PDB entry 8ISS | electron microscopy, 3.19 A resolution | chains C and D of the 5 polymer chains in the assembly

Chain C:
Protein: tRNA-splicing endonuclease subunit Sen34
From: Homo sapiens
Notes: EC 4.6.1.16
UniProtKB: Q9BSV6 (SEN34_HUMAN); numbering as in UniProt (aligned over 1-310)
Chain sequence (310 residues; each row starts with the number of its first residue):
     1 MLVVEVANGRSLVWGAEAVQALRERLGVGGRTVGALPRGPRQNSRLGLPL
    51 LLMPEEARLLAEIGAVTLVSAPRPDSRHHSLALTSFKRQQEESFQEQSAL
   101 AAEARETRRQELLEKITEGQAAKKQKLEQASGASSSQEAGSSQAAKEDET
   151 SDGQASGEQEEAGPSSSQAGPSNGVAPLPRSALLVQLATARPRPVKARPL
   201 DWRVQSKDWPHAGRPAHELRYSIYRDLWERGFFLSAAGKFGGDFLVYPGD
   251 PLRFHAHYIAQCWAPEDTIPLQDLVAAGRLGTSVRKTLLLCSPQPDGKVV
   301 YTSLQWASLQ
Unresolved in the structure: 127-178, 310
Reported in the primary citation:
  - binding site for the 88-nt RNA strand: Gly30, Arg31, Arg41, Lys239, His255, Arg279, Arg285, Trp306
  - catalytic residues: Tyr247, His255, Lys286

Chain D:
Protein: tRNA-splicing endonuclease subunit Sen54
From: Homo sapiens
UniProtKB: Q7Z6J9 (SEN54_HUMAN); residues 1-526 here = UniProt positions 1-526
Chain sequence (530 residues; row label = number of the first residue in the row; numbers below 1 keep their minus sign (Ser-3 is residue -3)):
    -3 SYWDMEPEPEPAAVEVPAGRVLSARELFAARSRSQKLPQRSHGPKDFLPD
    47 GSAAQAERLRRCREELWQLLAEQRVERLGSLVAAEWRPEEGFVELKSPAG
    97 KFWQTMGFSEQGRQRLHPEEALYLLECGSIHLFHQDLPLSIQEAYQLLLT
   147 DHTVTFLQYQVFSHLKRLGYVVRRFQPSSVLSPYERQLNLDASVQHLEDG
   197 DGKRKRSSSSPRSINKKAKALDNSLQPKSLAASSPPPCSQPSQCPEEKPQ
   247 ESSPMKGPGGPFQLLGSLGPSPGPAREGVGCSWESGRAENGVTGAGKRRW
   297 NFEQISFPNMASDSRHTLLRAPAPELLPANVAGRETDAESWCQKLNQRKE
   347 KLSRREREHHAEAAQFQEDVNADPEVQRCSSWREYKELLQRRQVQRSQRR
   397 APHLWGQPVTPLLSPGQASSPAVVLQHISVLQTTHLPDGGARLLEKSGGL
   447 EIIFDVYQADAVATFRKNNPGKPYARMCISGFDEPVPDLCSLKRLSYQSG
   497 DVPLIFALVDHGDISFYSFRDFTLPQDVGH
Unresolved in the structure: -3 to 5, 174-402, 524-526
Construct notes: expression tag (-3 to 0)
Reported in the primary citation:
  - binding site for the 88-nt RNA strand: Arg27 to Ser48

How chain C and chain D interact:
Contacting residue pairs (148; chain C residue first):
  Val3(C) - Val12(D)  hydrophobic
  Glu5(C) - Val12(D)
  Glu5(C) - Gln138(D)  hydrogen bond
  Arg10(C) - Phe152(D)
  Leu12(C) - Phe152(D)  hydrophobic
  Trp14(C) - Gln138(D)
  Trp14(C) - Tyr141(D)  hydrophobic
  Val19(C) - Trp63(D)
  Gln20(C) - Trp63(D)
  Arg23(C) - Trp63(D)
  Glu24(C) - Trp63(D)
  Arg31(C) - His507(D)
  Arg31(C) - Gly508(D)
  Arg31(C) - Asp509(D)  salt bridge
  Val33(C) - Gln156(D)
  Val33(C) - Gly508(D)
  Gly34(C) - Arg163(D)  hydrogen bond (backbone-side chain)
  Ala35(C) - Arg70(D)  hydrogen bond (backbone-side chain)
  Ala35(C) - Arg163(D)
  Leu36(C) - Leu33(D)  hydrophobic
  Leu36(C) - Leu65(D)  hydrophobic
  Pro37(C) - Glu68(D)
  Pro37(C) - Arg70(D)
  Arg38(C) - Arg29(D)
  Arg38(C) - Ser30(D)  hydrogen bond (side chain-backbone)
  Arg38(C) - Lys32(D)  hydrogen bond (side chain-backbone)
  Arg38(C) - Leu33(D)
  Arg38(C) - Leu65(D)
  Arg38(C) - Glu68(D)  salt bridge
  Pro40(C) - Cys123(D)  hydrophobic
  Pro40(C) - Arg163(D)
  Arg41(C) - Tyr119(D)
  Arg41(C) - Arg163(D)
  Gln42(C) - Leu33(D)
  Asn43(C) - His160(D)  hydrogen bond
  Asn43(C) - Arg163(D)  hydrogen bond
  Asn43(C) - Leu164(D)
  Ser44(C) - Leu33(D)
  Ser44(C) - Arg36(D)
  Arg45(C) - Pro34(D)  hydrogen bond (side chain-backbone)
  Arg45(C) - Leu62(D)
  Arg45(C) - Leu65(D)
  Leu46(C) - Arg163(D)
  Gly47(C) - Leu66(D)
  Leu48(C) - Leu66(D)
  Leu51(C) - Gln156(D)
  Leu51(C) - His507(D)
  Leu51(C) - Gly508(D)
  Met53(C) - His507(D)
  Pro54(C) - His507(D)
  Val69(C) - Val10(D)  hydrophobic
  Val69(C) - Val12(D)  hydrophobic
  Pro72(C) - Gln142(D)  hydrogen bond (backbone-side chain)
  His79(C) - Gln131(D)  hydrogen bond
  Ala82(C) - Leu133(D)  hydrophobic
  Leu83(C) - Gln131(D)
  Leu83(C) - Asp132(D)
  Leu83(C) - Leu133(D)  hydrophobic
  Phe86(C) - Pro134(D)
  Glu96(C) - Ala20(D)
  Gln97(C) - Leu23(D)
  Gln97(C) - Phe24(D)
  Leu100(C) - Ala20(D)  hydrophobic
  Leu100(C) - Arg21(D)
  Leu100(C) - Phe24(D)  hydrophobic
  Ala101(C) - Phe24(D)
  Arg180(C) - Leu74(D)
  Ser181(C) - Arg73(D)  hydrogen bond
  Ser181(C) - Leu74(D)
  Ser181(C) - Gly75(D)
  Ala182(C) - Arg73(D)
  Leu183(C) - Arg73(D)
  Leu183(C) - Leu74(D)  hydrogen bond (backbone-backbone)
  Leu184(C) - Phe24(D)  hydrophobic
  Leu184(C) - Arg27(D)
  Leu184(C) - Val71(D)  hydrophobic
  Leu184(C) - Glu72(D)
  Val185(C) - Val71(D)
  Val185(C) - Glu72(D)  hydrogen bond (backbone-backbone)
  Val185(C) - Leu74(D)  hydrophobic
  Val185(C) - Leu77(D)  hydrophobic
  Gln186(C) - Arg16(D)
  Gln186(C) - Leu18(D)  hydrogen bond (side chain-backbone)
  Gln186(C) - Gln69(D)
  Gln186(C) - Arg70(D)
  Leu187(C) - Arg70(D)  hydrogen bond (backbone-backbone)
  Leu187(C) - Leu121(D)
  Leu187(C) - Gly124(D)
  Leu187(C) - Ile126(D)
  Leu187(C) - His127(D)
  Leu187(C) - Ile137(D)
  Ala188(C) - Ser136(D)
  Ala188(C) - Ile137(D)  hydrogen bond (backbone-backbone)
  Thr189(C) - Gln69(D)
  Thr189(C) - Arg70(D)
  Thr189(C) - Ile137(D)
  Thr189(C) - Gln138(D)
  Ala190(C) - Ser136(D)
  Ala190(C) - Gln138(D)
  Arg191(C) - Ala14(D)
  Arg191(C) - Gly15(D)  hydrogen bond (backbone-backbone)
  Arg191(C) - Ser136(D)
  Arg191(C) - Gln138(D)  hydrogen bond (backbone-side chain)
  Arg191(C) - Glu139(D)
  Arg191(C) - Gln142(D)  hydrogen bond
  Pro192(C) - Ala14(D)
  Arg193(C) - Glu139(D)  salt bridge
  Pro194(C) - Glu11(D)
  Pro194(C) - Val12(D)
  Pro194(C) - Ala14(D)
  Val195(C) - Val10(D)
  Val195(C) - Glu11(D)
  Val195(C) - Val12(D)  hydrogen bond (backbone-backbone)
  Lys196(C) - Ala9(D)
  Lys196(C) - Val10(D)
  Lys196(C) - Glu11(D)
  Ala197(C) - Val10(D)  hydrogen bond (backbone-backbone)
  Arg198(C) - Glu6(D)  salt bridge
  Pro199(C) - Pro7(D)  hydrophobic
  Pro199(C) - Ala8(D)
  Pro199(C) - Val10(D)  hydrophobic
  Arg220(C) - His507(D)  hydrogen bond
  Phe233(C) - Arg59(D)
  Ala236(C) - Asp506(D)
  Ala236(C) - His507(D)
  Gly238(C) - Phe478(D)
  Gly238(C) - Asp506(D)  hydrogen bond (backbone-side chain)
  Lys239(C) - Asp509(D)  salt bridge
  Pro248(C) - Pro45(D)
  Asp250(C) - Leu55(D)
  Asp250(C) - Arg59(D)  salt bridge
  Pro251(C) - Lys41(D)  hydrogen bond (backbone-side chain)
  Leu252(C) - Ser37(D)  hydrogen bond (backbone-side chain)
  Leu252(C) - Lys41(D)
  Arg253(C) - Gly39(D)
  Arg253(C) - Pro40(D)  hydrogen bond (side chain-backbone)
  Arg253(C) - Lys41(D)
  Arg253(C) - Asp42(D)  salt bridge
  Arg253(C) - Arg54(D)
  Arg253(C) - Leu55(D)
  Arg253(C) - Cys58(D)
  Phe254(C) - Asp42(D)
  Phe254(C) - Pro45(D)  hydrophobic
  Phe254(C) - Gln51(D)
  His255(C) - Lys41(D)  hydrogen bond (side chain-backbone)
  His255(C) - Asp42(D)  hydrogen bond (backbone-backbone)
  His257(C) - Phe43(D)  hydrogen bond (side chain-backbone)
  Arg285(C) - Phe43(D)
Other interface residues (no listed pair), chain C (81 interface residues in all): Ala16, Thr32, Thr67, Ala71, Arg73, Pro74, Gln90, Ser93, Ala237
Other interface residues (no listed pair), chain D (85 interface residues in all): Pro13, Val17, Gln35, His38, Leu44, Glu61, Ala67, Glu122, Ser125, Phe129, Leu143, Ser511

Summary:
Chain C and chain D form an interface of 81 and 85 residues respectively; the contacts include 29 hydrogen
bonds and 7 salt bridges. Polar pairs include Arg31(C)-Asp509(D), Arg38(C)-Glu68(D) and Arg193(C)-Glu139(D).
From the paper: catalytic residues Tyr247(C), His255(C) and Lys286(C); a binding site for the 88-nt RNA strand
at Gly30(C), Arg31(C) and Arg27(D) among others.
Chain C is tRNA-splicing endonuclease subunit Sen34 and chain D is tRNA-splicing endonuclease subunit Sen54,
both from Homo sapiens; the structure, Cryo-EM structure of wild-type human tRNA Splicing Endonuclease Complex
bound to pre-tRNA-ARG at 3.19 A resolution, was determined by electron microscopy.
